PDB entry 3U3R | X-ray diffraction, 2.36 A resolution | chain A

[Chain A]
Protein: Sulfotransferase 1A1
Organism: Homo sapiens
Notes: EC 2.8.2.1
UniProt: P50225 (ST1A1_HUMAN); numbering as in UniProt (aligned over 1-295)
Amino-acid sequence (315 residues; numbered -19 to 295; the number before each row is that of its first residue; numbers below 1 keep their minus sign (Met-19 is residue -19)):
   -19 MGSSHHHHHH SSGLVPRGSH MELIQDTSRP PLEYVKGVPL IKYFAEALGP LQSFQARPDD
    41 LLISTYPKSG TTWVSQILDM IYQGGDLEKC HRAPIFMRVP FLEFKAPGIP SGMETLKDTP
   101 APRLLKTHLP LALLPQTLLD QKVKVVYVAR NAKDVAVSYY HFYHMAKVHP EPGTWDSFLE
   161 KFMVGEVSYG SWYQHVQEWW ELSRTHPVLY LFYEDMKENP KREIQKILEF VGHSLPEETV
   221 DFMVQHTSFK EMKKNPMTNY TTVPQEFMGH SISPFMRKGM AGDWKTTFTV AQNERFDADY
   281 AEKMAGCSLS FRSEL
Unresolved in the structure: -19 to 7
Sequence notes: expression tag (-19 to 0); engineered mutation Gly249 (Asp in P50225)
Ligand contacts:
  - adenosine-3'-5'-diphosphate (A3P): Pro47, Lys48, Ser49, Gly50, Thr51, Thr52, Trp53, Arg130, Ser138, Tyr193, Lys197, Thr227, Ser228, Phe229, Met232, Phe255, Met256, Arg257, Lys258, Gly259
  - P-nitrophenol (NPO), molecule 1: Ile21, Phe24, Phe81, Phe84, Lys106, His108, Phe142, Ala146, Val148, His149, Phe247, Met248
  - P-nitrophenol (NPO), molecule 2: Phe76, Met77, Phe81, Phe84, Ile89, Pro90, Lys106, Tyr240, Val243, Phe247, Met248
UniProt features mapped onto this chain:
  - active site: His108 (Proton acceptor)
  - binding site (3'-phosphoadenylyl sulfate): Lys48 to Trp53, Arg130, Ser138, Tyr193, Thr227 to Met232, Phe255 to Gly259
  - binding site (substrate): Lys106 to His108
  - modified residue: Ser138 (Phosphoserine)
  - natural variant: Glu151 (E151D; E151Q), His213 (R213H: In allele SULT1A1*2; this construct carries the variant), Met223 (V223M: this construct carries the variant)
  - mutagenesis: Cys70 (C70S: Increased sensitivity of enzyme activity to heat inactivation)
From the paper describing this entry:
  - conformationally variable residues (side-chain flip): His250
  - mutagenesis - Y240C, D249G: decreased stability
  - mutagenesis - D249G: increased catalytic activity on P-nitrophenol
  - mutagenesis - D249G: decreased binding to 3CyC

[Summary]
Ligands of chain A: P-nitrophenol and adenosine-3'-5'-diphosphate. From UniProt: active-site residue His108,
20 residues binding 3'-phosphoadenylyl sulfate, 3 substrate-binding residues and one mutagenesis site. The
paper reports that Y240C and D249G reduce stability; conformational variability at His250.
Chain A is Sulfotransferase 1A1 (Homo sapiens); the structure, Crystal structure of D249G mutated Human
SULT1A1 bound to PAP and P-NITROPHENOL, was determined by X-ray diffraction (same publication as 3U3J, 3U3K,
3U3M and 3U3O).
